Entry 7O24 (electron microscopy, 4.80 A resolution (low resolution: residue-level contacts below are approximate; hydrogen-bond / salt-bridge calls are withheld)); this record covers chains B and C of the 5 polymer chains in the assembly.

[Chain B (and C)]
Protein: Pr125Pol
Source organism: White-tufted-ear marmoset simian foamy virus
Notes: EC 2.7.7.49, 2.7.7.7, 3.1.26.4; chain C of this document is another copy of the same molecule, construct and numbering; everything in this record applies to it too
Reference sequence: D5JWV1 (D5JWV1_9RETR); numbering as in UniProt (aligned over 1-752)
Amino-acid sequence (752 residues; row label = number of the first residue in the row):
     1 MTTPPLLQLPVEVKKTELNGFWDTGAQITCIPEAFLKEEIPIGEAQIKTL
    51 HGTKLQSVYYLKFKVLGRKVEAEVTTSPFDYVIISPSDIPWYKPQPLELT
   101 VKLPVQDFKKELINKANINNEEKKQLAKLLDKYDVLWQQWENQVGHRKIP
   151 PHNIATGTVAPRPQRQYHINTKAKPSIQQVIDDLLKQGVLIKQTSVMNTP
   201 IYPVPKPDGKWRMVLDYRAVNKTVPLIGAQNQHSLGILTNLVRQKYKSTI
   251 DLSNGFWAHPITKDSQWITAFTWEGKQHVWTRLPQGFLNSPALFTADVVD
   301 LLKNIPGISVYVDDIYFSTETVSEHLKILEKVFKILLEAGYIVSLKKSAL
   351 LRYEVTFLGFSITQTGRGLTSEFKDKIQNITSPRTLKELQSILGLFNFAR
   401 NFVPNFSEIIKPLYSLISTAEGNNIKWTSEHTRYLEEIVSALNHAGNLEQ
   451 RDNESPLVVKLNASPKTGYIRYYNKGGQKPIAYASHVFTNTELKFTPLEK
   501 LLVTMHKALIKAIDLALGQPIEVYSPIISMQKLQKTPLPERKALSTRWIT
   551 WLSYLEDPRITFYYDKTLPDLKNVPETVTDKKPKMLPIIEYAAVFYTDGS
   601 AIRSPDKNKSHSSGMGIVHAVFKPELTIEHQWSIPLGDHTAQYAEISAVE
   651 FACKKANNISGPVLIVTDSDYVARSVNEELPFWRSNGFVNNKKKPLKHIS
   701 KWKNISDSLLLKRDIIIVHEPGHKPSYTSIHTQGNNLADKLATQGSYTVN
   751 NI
Disordered / not traced: 1-96, 228-242, 366-370, 377, 517-518, 579-752 (chain C: 1-584, 606-607, 623-624, 722-727, 750-752)
Sequence notes: variant L586 (Unk in D5JWV1)

[Chain B / chain C interface]
Pairs across the interface - 8 pairs, chain B then chain C:
  Q390(B) with Y747(C)
  L393(B) with Y747(C)
  R400(B) with P605(C)
  Y414(B) with P605(C)
  I417(B) with Y747(C)
  S418(B) with Q744(C); Y747(C)
  A420(B) with Q744(C)
Also at the interface, not in a pair above, chain B (8 interface residues in all): F406
Also at the interface, not in a pair above, chain C (4 interface residues in all): T748

[In short]
Chain B and chain C form an interface of 8 and 4 residues respectively.
Chain B and chain C are both Pr125Pol (White-tufted-ear marmoset simian foamy virus); the structure, Structure
of the foamy viral protease-reverse transcriptase in complex with dsDNA, was determined by electron microscopy
(same publication as 7O0G and 7O0H).
